2PL9 - chains A and D; structure by X-ray diffraction, 2.60 A resolution.

[Chain A]
Molecule: Chemotaxis protein cheY
From: Salmonella typhimurium
Reference sequence: P0A2D5 (CHEY_SALTY); residues 2-129 here = UniProt positions 2-129
Chain sequence (128 residues; row label = number of the first residue in the row):
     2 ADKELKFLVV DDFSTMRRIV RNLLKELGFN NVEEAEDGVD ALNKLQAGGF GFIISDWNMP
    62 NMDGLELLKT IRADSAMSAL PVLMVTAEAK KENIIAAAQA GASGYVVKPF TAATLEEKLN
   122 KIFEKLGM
Ligand contacts:
  - beryllium trifluoride (BEF): Asp13, Asp57, Trp58, Asn59, Thr87, Ala88, Glu89, Lys109
  - Mg2+ (MG): Asp12, Asp13, Asp57, Asn59, Met60
UniProt features mapped onto this chain:
  - binding site (Mg(2+)): Asp12, Asp13, Asp57, Asn59
  - modified residue: Asp57 (4-aspartylphosphate), Lys92 (N6-acetyllysine), Lys109 (N6-acetyllysine)
  - mutagenesis: Asp13 (D13N: Abolishes function, reduced rate of phosphorylation and affinity for magnesium ion), Phe14 (F14A: Diminished rate of phosphorylation), Asp57 (D57N: Abolishes function and phosphorylation), Asn59 (N59A: Diminished rate of phosphorylation), Lys109 (K109R: Abolishes function, decreased autophosphatase activity)
Reported in the primary citation:
  - post-translational modification sites: Asp57 (citing earlier work)

[Chain D]
Molecule: Chemotaxis protein cheZ
Reference sequence: P07800 (CHEZ_SALTY); residue numbers follow UniProt; this construct covers 196-214
Chain sequence (19 residues; row label = number of the first residue in the row):
   196 AGVVASQDQV DDLLDSLGF

[Chain A / chain D interface]
Residue-residue contacts (24; chain A residue first):
  Ala90(A) - Val198(D)  hydrophobic
  Ala90(A) - Val199(D)  hydrogen bond (backbone-backbone)
  Lys91(A) - Gly197(D)
  Lys92(A) - Ala196(D)  hydrogen bond (side chain-backbone)
  Lys92(A) - Gly197(D)  hydrogen bond (backbone-backbone)
  Lys92(A) - Val199(D)
  Lys92(A) - Leu208(D)
  Ile95(A) - Val199(D)  hydrophobic
  Ile95(A) - Val205(D)  hydrophobic
  Ile95(A) - Leu209(D)  hydrophobic
  Ile96(A) - Leu208(D)  hydrophobic
  Ile96(A) - Leu212(D)  hydrophobic
  Ala99(A) - Leu209(D)  hydrophobic
  Ala99(A) - Phe214(D)
  Tyr106(A) - Gln202(D)  hydrogen bond (backbone-side chain)
  Tyr106(A) - Val205(D)
  Tyr106(A) - Leu209(D)  hydrophobic
  Val107(A) - Gln202(D)
  Val108(A) - Ser201(D)
  Val108(A) - Gln202(D)  hydrogen bond (backbone-side chain)
  Val108(A) - Val205(D)  hydrophobic
  Thr115(A) - Gln202(D)
  Lys119(A) - Gln202(D)
  Lys119(A) - Asp206(D)  salt bridge
Other interface residues (no listed pair), chain A (13 interface residues in all): Gln100, Glu118
The authors on this interface:
  - residue pairs: Ala90(A)-Val199(D) (backbone contact), Lys92(A)-Ala196(D), Lys92(A)-Gly197(D)
  - interface residues, chain D: Val199(D), Gln202(D), Asp206(D)
  - hot spots on chain D (mutagenesis) - Q202A/D206A (8.9-fold), F214A (24-fold): decreased binding to P CheY

[Summary]
The interface between chain A and chain D involves 13 residues on one side and 12 on the other; the contacts
include 5 hydrogen bonds and 1 salt bridge. Polar contacts include Lys119(A)-Asp206(D), Lys92(A)-Ala196(D) and
Tyr106(A)-Gln202(D). The paper describes a backbone contact between Ala90(A) and Val199(D); contacts between
Lys92(A) and Ala196(D) and Lys92(A) and Gly197(D). The paper reports that Q202A/D206A and F214A of chain D
reduce binding to P CheY; interface residues Val199(D), Gln202(D) and Asp206(D).
Chain A is Chemotaxis protein cheY (Salmonella typhimurium) and chain D is Chemotaxis protein cheZ; the
structure, Crystal Structure of CheY-Mg(2+)-BeF(3)(-) in Complex with CheZ(C19) Peptide solved from a
P2(1)2(1)2 Crystal, was determined by X-ray diffraction together with 2PMC from the same study.
